PDB entry 8G5H | electron microscopy, 2.89 A resolution | chains E and A of the 7 polymer chains in the assembly

[Chain E]
Name: Gamma-aminobutyric acid receptor subunit beta-2
From: Mus musculus
Reference sequence: P63137 (GBRB2_MOUSE); residues -23 to 488 here correspond to UniProt positions 1-512 (UniProt number = residue number + 24)
Sequence (512 residues; numbered -23 to 488; the number before each row is that of its first residue; numbers below 1 keep their minus sign (Met-23 is residue -23)):
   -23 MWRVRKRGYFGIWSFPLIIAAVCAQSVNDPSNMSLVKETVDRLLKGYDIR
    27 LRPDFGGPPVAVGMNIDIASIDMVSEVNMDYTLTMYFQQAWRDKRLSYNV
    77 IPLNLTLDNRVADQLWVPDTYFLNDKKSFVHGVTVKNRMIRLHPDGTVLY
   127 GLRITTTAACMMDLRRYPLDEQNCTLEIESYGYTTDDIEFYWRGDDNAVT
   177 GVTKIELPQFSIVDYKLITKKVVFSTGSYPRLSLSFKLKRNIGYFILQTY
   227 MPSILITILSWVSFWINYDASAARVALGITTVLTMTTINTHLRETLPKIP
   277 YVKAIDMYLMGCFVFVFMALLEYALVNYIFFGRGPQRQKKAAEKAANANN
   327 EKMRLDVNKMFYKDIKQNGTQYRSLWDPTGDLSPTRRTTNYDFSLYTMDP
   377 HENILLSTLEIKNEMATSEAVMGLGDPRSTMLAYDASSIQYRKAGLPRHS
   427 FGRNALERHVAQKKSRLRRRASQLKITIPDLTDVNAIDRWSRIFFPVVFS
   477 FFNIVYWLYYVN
Disordered / not traced: -23 to 6, 309-458, 488
Curated features (UniProtKB/Swiss-Prot):
  - binding site (histamine): Tyr97, Ser156, Tyr157, Thr202
  - binding site (4-aminobutanoate): Tyr157, Thr202
  - modified residue: Tyr417 (Phosphotyrosine)
  - glycosylation (N-linked (GlcNAc...) asparagine): Asn8, Asn80, Asn149
Disulfides: Cys136-Cys150
Covalently attached groups: N-acetylglucosamine (NAG) linked to Asn80; glycan linked to Asn149
Ligand contacts:
  - gamma-amino-butanoic acid (ABU): Tyr97, Glu155, Ser156, Tyr157, Phe200, Thr202, Tyr205
  - allopregnanolone (Y4B): Ala300, Leu301, Tyr304

[Chain A]
Name: Gamma-aminobutyric acid receptor subunit alpha-3
From: Mus musculus
Reference sequence: P26049 (GBRA3_MOUSE); residues -27 to 464 here correspond to UniProt positions 1-492 (UniProt number = residue number + 28)
Sequence (492 residues; row label = number of the first residue in the row; numbers below 1 keep their minus sign (Met-27 is residue -27)):
   -27 MIITQMWHFYVTRVVLLLLISILPGTTSQGESRRQEPGDFVKQDIGGLSP
    23 KHAPDIPDDSTDNITIFTRILDRLLDGYDNRLRPGLGDAVTEVKTDIYVT
    73 SFGPVSDTDMEYTIDVFFRQTWHDERLKFDGPMKILPLNNLLASKIWTPD
   123 TFFHNGKKSVAHNMTTPNKLLRLVDNGTLLYTMRLTIHAECPMHLEDFPM
   173 DVHACPLKFGSYAYTKAEVIYSWTLGKNKSVEVAQDGSRLNQYDLLGHVV
   223 GTEIIRSSTGEYVVMTTHFHLKRKIGYFVIQTYLPCIMTVILSQVSFWLN
   273 RESVPARTVFGVTTVLTMTTLSISARNSLPKVAYATAMDWFIAVCYAFVF
   323 SALIEFATVNYFTKRSWAWEGKKVPEALEMKKKTPAAPTKKNTTFNIVGT
   373 TYPINLAKDTEFSTISKSAAAPSASSTPTAIASPKATYVQDSPAETKTYN
   423 SVSKVDKISRIIFPVLFAIFNLVYWATYVNRESAIKGMIRKQ
Disordered / not traced: -27 to 36, 344-418, 452-464
Disulfides: Cys163-Cys177
Covalently attached groups: glycan linked to Asn135
Ligand contacts:
  - gamma-amino-butanoic acid (ABU): Phe89, Arg91, Leu142, Thr154
  - PIO ([(2R)-2-octanoyloxy-3-[oxidanyl-[(1R,2R,3S,4R,5R,6S)-2,3,6-tris(oxidanyl)-4,5-diphosphonooxy-cyclohexyl]oxy-phosphoryl]oxy-propyl] octanoate): Arg273, Glu327, Thr330, Phe334, Lys336, Arg337, Tyr421, Asn422, Ser423, Ser425, Lys426, Val427, Ile430
  - allopregnanolone (Y4B): Ile263, Gln266, Val267, Trp270, Pro436

[Interface between chain E and chain A]
Contacting residue pairs - 100 pairs, chain E then chain A:
  Asp24(E) - Thr40(A)  hydrogen bond
  Ile25(E) - Asn111(A)  hydrogen bond (backbone-side chain)
  Ile25(E) - Leu113(A)  hydrophobic
  Arg26(E) - Leu43(A)
  Arg26(E) - Asp44(A)  salt bridge
  Arg26(E) - Leu47(A)
  Arg26(E) - Asn111(A)
  Arg26(E) - Leu113(A)
  Arg26(E) - Leu114(A)
  Leu27(E) - Thr40(A)
  Leu27(E) - Leu43(A)  hydrophobic
  Leu27(E) - Leu110(A)  hydrophobic
  Phe31(E) - Phe39(A)  hydrophobic
  Phe31(E) - Leu108(A)  hydrophobic
  Phe31(E) - Pro109(A)
  Gly32(E) - Phe39(A)
  Gly32(E) - Met105(A)
  Met55(E) - Asn213(A)
  Asp95(E) - Thr138(A)
  Thr96(E) - Met136(A)
  Thr96(E) - Thr137(A)  hydrogen bond (backbone-backbone)
  Tyr97(E) - Phe89(A)
  Tyr97(E) - Met136(A)
  Tyr97(E) - Asn140(A)
  Tyr97(E) - Arg156(A)
  Phe98(E) - Arg156(A)  hydrogen bond (backbone-side chain)
  Leu99(E) - Phe89(A)  hydrophobic
  Leu99(E) - Arg156(A)
  Asp101(E) - His134(A)  salt bridge
  Asp101(E) - Arg156(A)  salt bridge
  Lys102(E) - His134(A)
  Lys102(E) - Arg211(A)
  Ser104(E) - Met136(A)  hydrogen bond
  Phe105(E) - Met136(A)  hydrogen bond (backbone-side chain)
  Val106(E) - Met136(A)  hydrophobic
  Ile130(E) - Met136(A)  hydrophobic
  Ile130(E) - Thr137(A)
  Ala135(E) - Arg211(A)
  Met137(E) - Ser210(A)
  Met137(E) - Arg211(A)
  Tyr157(E) - Phe89(A)
  Tyr157(E) - Asn140(A)
  Tyr157(E) - Lys141(A)
  Tyr157(E) - Leu142(A)
  Tyr157(E) - Thr154(A)
  Tyr157(E) - Met155(A)  hydrogen bond (side chain-backbone)
  Tyr157(E) - Arg156(A)  hydrogen bond (side chain-backbone)
  Gly158(E) - Leu142(A)
  Gly158(E) - Arg144(A)
  Tyr159(E) - Pro109(A)
  Tyr159(E) - Asn111(A)
  Thr160(E) - Arg144(A)
  Asp163(E) - Pro109(A)
  Phe200(E) - Tyr70(A)  hydrophobic
  Phe200(E) - Phe89(A)  hydrophobic
  Ser201(E) - Arg91(A)  hydrogen bond
  Thr202(E) - Arg91(A)
  Thr202(E) - Arg144(A)  hydrogen bond (backbone-side chain)
  Thr202(E) - Leu152(A)
  Tyr205(E) - Leu142(A)
  Tyr205(E) - Arg144(A)  hydrogen bond
  Ser247(E) - Ser275(A)
  Ser247(E) - Ala278(A)
  Ala248(E) - Ala278(A)
  Val251(E) - Ala278(A)
  Val251(E) - Phe282(A)  hydrophobic
  Ile255(E) - Phe282(A)  hydrophobic
  Ile255(E) - Thr285(A)
  Val258(E) - Leu264(A)  hydrophobic
  Leu259(E) - Thr289(A)
  Thr266(E) - Gln253(A)
  Arg269(E) - Tyr249(A)
  Arg269(E) - Ile252(A)
  Arg269(E) - Gln253(A)
  Pro273(E) - Asn213(A)
  Lys274(E) - Asn213(A)
  Lys274(E) - Gln214(A)
  Lys274(E) - Tyr249(A)  hydrogen bond
  Ile275(E) - Asn213(A)
  Ile275(E) - Tyr249(A)
  Pro276(E) - Asn213(A)
  Pro276(E) - Tyr249(A)
  Tyr277(E) - Ile252(A)
  Asp282(E) - Ile252(A)
  Met286(E) - Ile252(A)  hydrophobic
  Phe289(E) - Met260(A)  hydrophobic
  Phe293(E) - Met260(A)  hydrophobic
  Phe293(E) - Ile263(A)  hydrophobic
  Leu296(E) - Leu264(A)  hydrophobic
  Leu296(E) - Phe282(A)  hydrophobic
  Ala300(E) - Val267(A)  hydrophobic
  Asn303(E) - Trp270(A)
  Asn303(E) - Leu271(A)
  Asn303(E) - Asn272(A)  hydrogen bond (side chain-backbone)
  Tyr304(E) - Trp270(A)
  Tyr304(E) - Arg432(A)
  Phe306(E) - Trp341(A)
  Phe307(E) - Asn272(A)
  Phe307(E) - Ala340(A)  hydrophobic
  Phe307(E) - Trp341(A)
Other interface residues (no listed pair), chain E (61 interface residues in all): Phe63, Gln65, Trp92, Val93, Pro94, Asn100, Leu128, Gly203, Tyr299
Other interface residues (no listed pair), chain A (58 interface residues in all): Thr72, Asn112, Lys246, Gly248, Glu274, Pro277, Val281, Ser300, Glu342

[Overview]
61 residues of chain E face 58 of chain A across their interface, with 13 hydrogen bonds and 3 salt bridges.
Polar pairs include Arg26(E)-Asp44(A), Asp101(E)-His134(A) and Asp101(E)-Arg156(A). Gamma-amino-butanoic acid
and allopregnanolone are bound between chain E and chain A.
Chain E is Gamma-aminobutyric acid receptor subunit beta-2 and chain A is Gamma-aminobutyric acid receptor
subunit alpha-3, both from Mus musculus; the structure, Native GABA-A receptor from the mouse brain,
ortho-alpha1-alpha3-beta2-gamma2 subtype, in complex with GABA, Zolpidem, and endogenous ..., was determined
by electron microscopy together with 8FOI, 8G4N, 8G4O, 8G4X, 8G5F and 8G5G from the same study.
